PDB entry 5B24 | X-ray diffraction, 3.60 A resolution | chains C and I of the 10 polymer chains in the assembly

Chain C:
Name: Histone H2A type 1-B/E
From: Homo sapiens
Reference sequence: P04908 (H2A1B_HUMAN); residues 0-129 here correspond to UniProt positions 1-130 (UniProt number = residue number + 1)
Sequence (133 residues; numbered -3 to 129; the number before each row is that of its first residue; numbers below 1 keep their minus sign (Gly-3 is residue -3)):
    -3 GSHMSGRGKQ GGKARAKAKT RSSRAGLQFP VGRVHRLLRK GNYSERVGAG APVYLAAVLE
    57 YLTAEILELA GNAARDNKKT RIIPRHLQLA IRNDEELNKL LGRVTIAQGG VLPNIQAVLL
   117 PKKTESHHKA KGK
Not modelled in the structure: -3 to 10, 119-129
Differences from the reference sequence: expression tag (-3 to -1)
Curated features (UniProtKB/Swiss-Prot):
  - modified residue: Ser1 (N-acetylserine), Arg3 (Citrulline), Lys5 (N6-(2-hydroxyisobutyryl)lysine), Lys9 (N6-(2-hydroxyisobutyryl)lysine), Lys13 (N6-(beta-hydroxybutyryl)lysine), Lys36 (N6-(2-hydroxyisobutyryl)lysine), Lys74 (N6-(2-hydroxyisobutyryl)lysine), Lys75 (N6-(2-hydroxyisobutyryl)lysine), Lys95 (N6-(2-hydroxyisobutyryl)lysine), Gln104 (N5-methylglutamine), Lys118 (N6-(2-hydroxyisobutyryl)lysine), Lys119 (N6-crotonyllysine), Thr120 (Phosphothreonine), Lys125 (N6-crotonyllysine)
  - cross-link (Glycyl lysine isopeptide (Lys-Gly)): Lys13 (interchain with G-Cter in ubiquitin), Lys15 (interchain with G-Cter in ubiquitin), Lys119 (interchain with G-Cter in ubiquitin)

Chain I:
Molecule: 145-nt DNA strand
From: Homo sapiens
Sequence (145 nucleotides; row label = number of the first residue in the row):
     1 ATCAATATCC ACCTGCAGAT TCTACCAAAA GTGTATTTGG AAACTGCTCC ATCAAAAGGC
    61 ATGTTCAGCT GAATTCAGCT GAACATGCCT TTTGATGGAG CAGTTTCCAA ATACACXTTG
   121 GTAGAATCTG CAGGTGGATA TTGAT
Modified / non-standard residues: TTD (cis-syn cyclobutane thymine dimer) at position 117

Interface between chain C and chain I:
Pairs across the interface (18):
  Arg11(C) - DG31(I)  hydrogen bond to the phosphate
  Arg11(C) - DT32(I)  sugar contact
  Ala12(C) - DT32(I)  hydrogen bond to the phosphate
  Lys13(C) - DG31(I)  phosphate contact
  Ala14(C) - DA30(I)  phosphate contact
  Ala14(C) - DG31(I)  phosphate contact
  Lys15(C) - DA30(I)  phosphate contact
  Lys15(C) - DG31(I)  hydrogen bond to the phosphate
  Thr16(C) - DA30(I)  phosphate contact
  Arg17(C) - DA30(I)  salt bridge to the phosphate
  Arg20(C) - DG31(I)  salt bridge to the phosphate
  Gly28(C) - DA29(I)  phosphate contact
  Gly28(C) - DA30(I)  phosphate contact
  Arg29(C) - DA29(I)  phosphate contact
  Arg32(C) - DA29(I)  salt bridge to the phosphate
  Arg42(C) - DT38(I)  sugar contact
  Lys74(C) - DA11(I)  salt bridge to the phosphate
  Arg77(C) - DA19(I)  sugar contact
Also at the interface, not in a pair above, chain I (10 interface residues in all): DT20, DA28, DT37

Summary:
14 residues of chain C and 10 residues of chain I are in contact; the contacts include 3 hydrogen bonds and 4
salt bridges. Polar contacts include Arg11(C)-DG31(I), Ala12(C)-DT32(I) and Lys15(C)-DG31(I).
Chain C is Histone H2A type 1-B/E and chain I is a 145-nt DNA strand, both from Homo sapiens; the structure,
The crystal structure of the nucleosome containing cyclobutane pyrimidine dimer, was determined by X-ray
diffraction.
